8D4C - chains L and S of the 18 polymer chains in the assembly; structure by electron microscopy, 9.30 A resolution (very low resolution: no residue pairs are listed; an interface is given only as per-side residue counts).

[Chain L]
Molecule: Protein Nef
From: Human immunodeficiency virus 1
UniProtKB: Q90VU7 (Q90VU7_9HIV1); residue numbers follow UniProt; this construct covers 2-206
Amino-acid sequence (212 residues; numbered 2 to 213; the number before each row is that of its first residue):
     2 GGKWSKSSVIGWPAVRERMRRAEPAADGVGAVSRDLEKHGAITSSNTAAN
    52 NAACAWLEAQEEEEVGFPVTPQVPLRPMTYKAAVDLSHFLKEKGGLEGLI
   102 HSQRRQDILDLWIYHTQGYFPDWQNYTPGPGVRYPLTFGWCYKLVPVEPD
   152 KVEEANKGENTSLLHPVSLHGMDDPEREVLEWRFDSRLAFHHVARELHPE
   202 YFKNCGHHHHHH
Not modelled in the structure: 2-157, 168-213
Differences from the reference sequence: expression tag (207-213)

[Chain S]
Molecule: AP-1 complex subunit sigma-3
From: Homo sapiens
UniProtKB: Q96PC3 (AP1S3_HUMAN); numbering as in UniProt (aligned over 1-154)
Amino-acid sequence (154 residues; numbered 1 to 154; the number before each row is that of its first residue):
     1 MIHFILLFSRQGKLRLQKWYITLPDKERKKITREIVQIILSRGHRTSSFV
    51 DWKELKLVYKRYASLYFCCAIENQDNELLTLEIVHRYVELLDKYFGNVCE
   101 LDIIFNFEKAYFILDEFIIGGEIQETSKKIAVKAIEDSDMLQEVSTVSQT
   151 MGER
Not modelled in the structure: 143-154

[How chain L and chain S interact]
At this resolution (9 A) residue pairs are not listed: 5 residues of chain L and 6 of chain S lie at the interface.

[In short]
5 residues of chain L and 6 residues of chain S are in contact.
Here chain L is Protein Nef (Human immunodeficiency virus 1) and chain S is AP-1 complex subunit sigma-3 (Homo
sapiens). Entry 8D4C (beta-Arf1 mediated dimeric assembly of AP-1, Arf1, Nef complex within lattice on MHC-I
lipopeptide incorporated narrow ...) was determined by electron microscopy, deposited together with 7UX3,
8D4D, 8D4E, 8D4F, 8D4G, 8D9R and 5 further entries.
